4L18 - chains B and C of the 4 polymer chains in the assembly; structure by X-ray diffraction, 2.30 A resolution.

== Chain B ==
Name: Protein C-ets-1
From: Homo sapiens
UniProt: P14921 (ETS1_HUMAN); numbering as in UniProt (aligned over 296-441)
Sequence (146 residues; each row starts with the number of its first residue):
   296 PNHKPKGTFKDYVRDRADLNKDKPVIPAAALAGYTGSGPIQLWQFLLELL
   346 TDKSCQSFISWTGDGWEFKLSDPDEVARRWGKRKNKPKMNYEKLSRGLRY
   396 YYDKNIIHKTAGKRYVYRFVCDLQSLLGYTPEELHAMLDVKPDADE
Not modelled in the structure: 296-332, 440-441
Swiss-Prot annotation at these positions:
  - DNA-binding region: Ile335 to Val415 (ETS)
  - region: Phe304 to Ala312 (Helix HI-1), Ala323 to Thr330 (Helix HI-2), Leu418 to Leu422 (Helix H4), Pro426 to Met432 (Helix H5)
  - modified residue: Lys305 (N6-acetyllysine)

== Chain C ==
Molecule: 16-nt DNA strand
Sequence (16 nucleotides; numbered 1 to 16; the number before each row is that of its first residue):
     1 GGAAGCCACATCCTCT

== Interface between chain B and chain C ==
Residue-residue contacts - 12 pairs, chain B then chain C:
  Gln336(B) with DA8(C), sugar contact; DC9(C), hydrogen bond to the phosphate
  Leu337(B) with DC9(C), hydrogen bond to the phosphate
  Trp375(B) with DA10(C), hydrogen bond to the phosphate
  Lys379(B) with DC9(C), phosphate contact; DA10(C), salt bridge to the phosphate
  Met384(B) with DA10(C), phosphate contact
  Lys388(B) with DT11(C), salt bridge to the phosphate
  Arg391(B) with DT11(C), base contact; DC12(C), base contact
  Tyr395(B) with DA10(C), hydrogen bond to the base
  Tyr396(B) with DC9(C), hydrogen bond to the phosphate
Also at the interface, not in a pair above, chain B (12 interface residues in all): Ile335, Lys381, Lys383

== Overview ==
12 residues of chain B and 5 residues of chain C are in contact; the contacts include 5 hydrogen bonds and 2
salt bridges. Polar pairs include Tyr395(B)-DA10(C), Gln336(B)-DC9(C) and Leu337(B)-DC9(C). Curated annotation
(UniProt) lists a DNA-binding region on chain B.
Chain B is Protein C-ets-1 (Homo sapiens) and chain C is a 16-nt DNA strand; the structure, Crystal structure
of Runx1 and Ets1 bound to TCR alpha promoter (crystal form 3), was determined by X-ray diffraction together
with 4L0Y and 4L0Z from the same study.
